8GIS - chains A and E of the 6 polymer chains in the assembly; structure by X-ray diffraction, 2.46 A resolution.

# Chain A
Name: Cyclic GMP-AMP synthase
Organism: Mus musculus
Notes: EC 2.7.7.86; fragment: catalytic domain, residues 147-507
UniProtKB: Q8C6L5 (CGAS_MOUSE); residue numbers follow UniProt; this construct covers 147-507
Chain sequence (364 residues; numbered 144 to 507; the number before each row is that of its first residue):
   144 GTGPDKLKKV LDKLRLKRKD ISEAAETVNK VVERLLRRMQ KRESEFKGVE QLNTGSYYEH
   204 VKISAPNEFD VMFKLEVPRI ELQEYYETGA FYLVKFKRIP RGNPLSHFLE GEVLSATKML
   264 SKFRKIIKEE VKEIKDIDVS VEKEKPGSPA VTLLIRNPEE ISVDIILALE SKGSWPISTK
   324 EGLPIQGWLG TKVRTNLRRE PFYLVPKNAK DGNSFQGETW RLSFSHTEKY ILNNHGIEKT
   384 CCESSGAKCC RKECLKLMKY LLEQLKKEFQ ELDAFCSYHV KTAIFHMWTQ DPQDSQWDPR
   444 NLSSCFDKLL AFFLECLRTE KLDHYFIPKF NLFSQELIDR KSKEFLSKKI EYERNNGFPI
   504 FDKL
Unresolved in the structure: 144-147, 243-245, 507
Sequence notes: expression tag (144-146)
Ion coordination: Mn2+ site 1: Glu211, Asp213, Asp307 (together with ATP); Mn2+ site 2: Glu211, Asp213 (together with ATP); Zn2+: His378, Cys384, Cys385, Cys392
Small-molecule neighbours: ATP (adenosine-5'-triphosphate): Gly198, Ser199, Glu202, Lys205, Glu211, Asp213, Arg364, Ser368, Glu371, Lys402, Ser420, Tyr421, Lys424, His467
Curated features (UniProtKB/Swiss-Prot):
  - region: Lys372 to Lys395 (DNA-binding)
  - motif: Leu154 to Leu159 (Nuclear export signal), Asp281 to Ser291 (Nuclear localization signal)
  - binding site (GTP): Thr197, Asp307, Arg364 to Glu371
  - binding site (ATP): Ser199, Glu371, Lys402, Ser420 to Lys424
  - binding site (Mg(2+)): Glu211, Asp213, Asp307
  - binding site (2',3'-cGAMP): Asp213, Gly290, Asp307, Lys350, Arg364 to Ser366
  - binding site (Zn(2+)): His378, Cys384, Cys385, Cys392
  - site: Arg241 (Arginine-anchor), Asp307, Ile308 (Cleavage)
  - modified residue: Lys156 (N6-lactoyllysine), Glu176 (PolyADP-ribosyl glutamic acid), Ser199 (Phosphoserine), Tyr201 (Phosphotyrosine), Glu272 (5-glutamyl polyglutamate), Ser291 (Phosphoserine), Glu302 (5-glutamyl glutamate), Lys372 (N6-acetyllysine), Lys382 (N6-acetyllysine), Lys402 (N6-acetyllysine), Ser420 (Phosphoserine), Lys491 (N6-methyllysine)
  - lipidation (S-palmitoyl cysteine): Cys392, Cys393, Cys459
  - cross-link (Glycyl lysine isopeptide (Lys-Gly)): Lys217 (interchain with G-Cter in SUMO), Lys271 (interchain with G-Cter in ubiquitin), Lys335 (interchain with G-Cter in SUMO), Lys372 (interchain with G-Cter in SUMO), Lys382 (interchain with G-Cter in SUMO), Lys399 (interchain with G-Cter in ubiquitin), Lys402 (interchain with G-Cter in ubiquitin), Lys409 (interchain with G-Cter in ubiquitin), Lys410 (interchain with G-Cter in ubiquitin), Lys464 (interchain with G-Cter in SUMO)
  - mutagenesis: Lys156 (K156Q: Mimics lactylation; knockin mice show higher mortality following HSV-1 infection), Asn172 (N172K: Induces alteration of the DNA-binding surface and leads to decreased synthesis of cyclic GMP-AMP (cGAMP); when associated with L-180), Glu176 (E176A: Abolished poly-ADP-ribosylation by PARP1, stimulating interferon production in knockin mice), Arg180 (R180L: Induces alteration of the DNA-binding surface and leads to decreased synthesis of cyclic GMP-AMP (cGAMP); when associated with K-182), Gly198 (G198A: Abolishes stimulation of interferon production; when associated with A-199), Ser199 (S199A: Abolishes stimulation of interferon production; when associated with A-199), Tyr201 (Y201E: Phosphomimetic mutant; reduced translocation to the nucleus following treatment with etoposide), Glu211 to Asp213 (Abolished nucleotidyltransferase activity. Does not affect nuclear localization and tethering to chromatin), Glu211 (E211A: Abolishes ability to promote type-I interferon production), Asp213 (D213A: Abolishes ability to promote type-I interferon production), Lys217 (K217R: Reduced sumoylation), Arg222 (R222E: Impaired tethering to chromatin, leading to constitutive activation in the absence of DNA), 31 further mutagenesis entries in UniProt
Reported in the primary citation:
  - mutagenesis - E211Q/D213N: abolished catalytic activity
  - specificity-determining residues: His467 (proposed by the authors, not directly observed)
  - mutagenesis - R364A (33-fold), H467A: decreased catalytic activity on ATP/GTP
  - mutagenesis - H467A (2-fold): increased catalytic activity on GTP/GTP
  - specificity-determining residues: Ile309, Arg364
  - mutagenesis - R364A (10-fold): decreased catalytic activity on GTP/GTP
  - mutagenesis - R364A (4-fold): increased catalytic activity on ATP/ATP

# Chain E
Molecule: Palindromic DNA18
Sequence (18 nucleotides; each row starts with the number of its first residue):
     1 ATCTGTACAT GTACAGAT

# Interface between chain A and chain E
Contacting residue pairs - 12 pairs, chain A then chain E:
  Arg158(A) with DG16(E), salt bridge to the phosphate
  Leu159(A) with DG16(E), sugar contact
  Lys160(A) with DG16(E), phosphate contact; DA17(E), phosphate contact
  Arg161(A) with DA15(E), base contact; DG16(E), hydrogen bond to the phosphate; DA17(E), hydrogen bond to the phosphate
  Arg180(A) with DA7(E), salt bridge to the phosphate
  His203(A) with DC14(E), phosphate contact; DA15(E), salt bridge to the phosphate
  Glu386(A) with DC14(E), phosphate contact
  Lys395(A) with DA15(E), salt bridge to the phosphate
Other interface residues (no listed pair), chain A (12 interface residues in all): Cys385, Ser387, Lys391, Lys399

# Summary
12 residues of chain A and 5 residues of chain E are in contact, with 2 hydrogen bonds and 4 salt bridges.
Polar pairs include Arg161(A)-DG16(E), Arg161(A)-DA17(E) and Arg158(A)-DG16(E). Chain A binds ATP. The paper
reports that R364A and H467A of chain A reduce catalytic activity on ATP/GTP; specificity determinants
His467(A), Ile309(A) and Arg364(A).
Chain A is Cyclic GMP-AMP synthase (Mus musculus) and chain E is Palindromic DNA18; the structure, Structure
of Ternary Complex of mouse cGAS with dsDNA and Bound ATP: with 10mM Mg2+ and ..., was determined by X-ray
diffraction together with 7UUX, 7UXW, 7UYQ, 7UYZ, 7UZR, 7V0W and 14 further entries from the same study.
